Entry 8UT2 (electron microscopy, 2.56 A resolution); this record covers chains B and L of the 12 polymer chains in the assembly.

# Chain B
Molecule: Fusion glycoprotein F0
Source organism: Measles morbillivirus
UniProtKB: Q786F3 (FUS_MEASC); residue numbers follow UniProt; this construct covers 113-495
Amino-acid sequence (420 residues; each row starts with the number of its first residue):
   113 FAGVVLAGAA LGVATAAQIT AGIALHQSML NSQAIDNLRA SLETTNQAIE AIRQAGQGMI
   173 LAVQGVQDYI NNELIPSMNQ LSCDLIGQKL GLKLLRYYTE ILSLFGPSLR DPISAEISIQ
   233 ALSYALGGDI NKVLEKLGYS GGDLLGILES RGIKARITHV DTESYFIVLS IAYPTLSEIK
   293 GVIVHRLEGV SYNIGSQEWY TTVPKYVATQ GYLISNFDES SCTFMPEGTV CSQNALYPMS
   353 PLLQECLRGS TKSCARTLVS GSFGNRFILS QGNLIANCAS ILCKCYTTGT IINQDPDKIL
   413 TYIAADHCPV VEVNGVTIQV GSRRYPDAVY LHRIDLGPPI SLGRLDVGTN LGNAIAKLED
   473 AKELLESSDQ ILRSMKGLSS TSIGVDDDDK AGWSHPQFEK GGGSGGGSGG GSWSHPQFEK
Unresolved in the structure: 113-114, 487-532
Construct notes: engineered mutation Gly170 (Glu in Q786F3), Gly455 (Glu in Q786F3); expression tag (496-532)
UniProt features mapped onto this chain:
  - region: Phe113 to His138 (Fusion peptide)
  - natural variant: Leu137 (L137F: Hyperfusogenic; L137H: Hyperfusogenic), Ser262 (S262N: Hyperfusogenic; S262R: Hyperfusogenic), Leu354 (L354M: Hyperfusogenic; L354P: Hyperfusogenic), Leu454 (L454K: Hyperfusogenic; L454W: Hyperfusogenic), Thr461 (T461W: Hyperfusogenic), Asn462 (N462K: Hyperfusogenic), Gly464 (G464W: Hyperfusogenic), Asn465 (N465K: Hyperfusogenic; N465S: Hyperfusogenic)
  - mutagenesis: Trp311 (W311A: Greatly reduced fusion function. Inefficient F0 processing), Leu325 (L325S: Greatly reduced fusion function. No effect on F0 processing), Leu348 (L348S: Greatly reduced fusion function. Inefficient F0 processing), Tyr349 (Y349A: Greatly reduced fusion function. No effect on F0 processing), Arg360 (R360A: Greatly reduced fusion function. No effect on F0 processing), Ile393 (I393S: Greatly reduced fusion function. Inefficient F0 processing), Asp418 (D418A: Greatly reduced fusion function. Inefficient F0 processing), Tyr437 (Y437A: Greatly reduced fusion function. Inefficient F0 processing)
Disulfides: Cys334-Cys343, Cys358-Cys366, Cys390-Cys395, Cys397-Cys420

# Chain L
Molecule: mAb 77 Heavy Chain
Source organism: Mus musculus
Amino-acid sequence (479 residues; row label = number of the first residue in the row; numbers below 1 keep their minus sign (Met-18 is residue -18)):
   -18 MGWSCIILFL VATATGVHSD VQLQESGPGL VKPSQSLSLT CTVSGYSITS DYAWNWIRQF
    42 PGNKLEWMGY ISYTLTTGYN PSLKSRISIT RDSSKNQFFL QLNSVTTEDT ATYYCARSGW
   102 LLPYWYFDVW GAGTTVTVSS ASTKGPSVFP LAPSSKSTSG GTAALGCLVK DYFPEPVTVS
   162 WNSGALTSGV HTFPAVLQSS GLYSLSSVVT VPSSSLGTQT YICNVNHKPS NTKVDKKVEP
   222 KSCDKGLEVL FQGPTHTCPP CPAPELLGGP SVFLFPPKPK DTLMISRTPE VTCVVVDVSH
   282 EDPEVKFNWY VDGVEVHNAK TKPREEQYNS TYRVVSVLTV LHQDWLNGKE YKCKVSNKAL
   342 PAPIEKTISK AKGQPREPQV YTLPPSRDEL TKNQVSLTCL VKGFYPSDIA VEWESNGQPE
   402 NNYKTTPPVL DSDGSFFLYS KLTVDKSRWQ QGNVFSCSVM HEALHNHYTQ KSLSLSPGK
Unresolved in the structure: -18 to 0, 120-460
Disulfides: Cys22-Cys96

# How chain B and chain L interact
Pairs across the interface - 7 pairs, chain B then chain L:
  Ala121(B) - Tyr27(L)
  Ala122(B) - Tyr27(L)
  Leu123(B) - Tyr27(L)  hydrogen bond (backbone-side chain)
  Gly124(B) - Tyr27(L)
  Val125(B) - Ser31(L)  hydrogen bond (backbone-backbone)
  Val125(B) - Asp32(L)
  Val125(B) - Tyr54(L)

# Summary
Chain B and chain L form an interface of 5 and 4 residues respectively, with 2 hydrogen bonds. Among the polar
pairs are Leu123(B)-Tyr27(L) and Val125(B)-Ser31(L). UniProt lists 8 mutagenesis sites on chain B.
Chain B is Fusion glycoprotein F0 (Measles morbillivirus) and chain L is mAb 77 Heavy Chain (Mus musculus);
the structure, Pre-fusion Measles virus fusion protein complexed with Fab 77, was determined by electron
microscopy together with 8UTF, 8UUP, 8UUQ and 9AT8 from the same study.
